PDB entry 5FGG | X-ray diffraction, 2.70 A resolution | chains C and D of the 28 polymer chains in the assembly

# Chain C
Molecule: Proteasome subunit alpha type-4
Source organism: Saccharomyces cerevisiae (strain ATCC 204508 / S288c)
Notes: EC 3.4.25.1
UniProt: P40303 (PSA4_YEAST); residues -1 to 252 here correspond to UniProt positions 1-254 (UniProt number = residue number + 2)
Chain sequence (254 residues; numbered -1 to 252; the number before each row is that of its first residue; numbers below 1 keep their minus sign (Met-1 is residue -1)):
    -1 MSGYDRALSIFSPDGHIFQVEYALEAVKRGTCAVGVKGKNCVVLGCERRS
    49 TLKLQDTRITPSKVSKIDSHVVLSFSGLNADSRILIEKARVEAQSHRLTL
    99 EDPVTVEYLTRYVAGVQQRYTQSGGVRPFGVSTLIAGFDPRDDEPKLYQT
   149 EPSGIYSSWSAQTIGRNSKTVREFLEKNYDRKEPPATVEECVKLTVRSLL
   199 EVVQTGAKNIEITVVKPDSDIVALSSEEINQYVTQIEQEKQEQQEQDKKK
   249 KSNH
Disordered / not traced: -1 to 0, 241-252
Curated features (UniProtKB/Swiss-Prot):
  - modified residue: Thr58 (Phosphothreonine)

# Chain D
Molecule: Proteasome subunit alpha type-5
Source organism: Saccharomyces cerevisiae (strain ATCC 204508 / S288c)
Notes: EC 3.4.25.1
UniProt: P32379 (PSA5_YEAST); residues -7 to 252 here correspond to UniProt positions 1-260 (UniProt number = residue number + 8)
Chain sequence (260 residues; numbered -7 to 252; the number before each row is that of its first residue; numbers below 1 keep their minus sign (Met-7 is residue -7)):
    -7 MFLTRSEYDRGVSTFSPEGRLFQVEYSLEAIKLGSTAIGIATKEGVVLGV
    43 EKRATSPLLESDSIEKIVEIDRHIGCAMSGLTADARSMIEHARTAAVTHN
    93 LYYDEDINVESLTQSVCDLALRFGEGASGEERLMSRPFGVALLIAGHDAD
   143 DGYQLFHAEPSGTFYRYNAKAIGSGSEGAQAELLNEWHSSLTLKEAELLV
   193 LKILKQVMEEKLDENNAQLSCITKQDGFKIYDNEKTAELIKELKEKEAAE
   243 SPEEADVEMS
Disordered / not traced: -7 to 0, 118-124, 243-252

# Chain C / chain D interface
Contacting residue pairs - 61 pairs, chain C then chain D:
  Asp3(C) with Glu117(D)
  Ala5(C) with Val4(D), hydrophobic; Glu117(D); Ser127(D)
  Ser7(C) with Ser127(D); Arg128(D)
  Ile8(C) with Asp1(D); Gln15(D)
  Phe9(C) with Gln15(D); Tyr18(D), hydrophobic; Ser19(D); Ala22(D), hydrophobic; Leu73(D), hydrophobic; Arg128(D); Pro129(D); Gly131(D)
  Ser10(C) with Tyr18(D)
  Pro11(C) with Tyr18(D), hydrophobic; Glu21(D)
  Asp12(C) with Glu21(D)
  Gly13(C) with Tyr18(D); Glu21(D); Ala22(D)
  His14(C) with Leu25(D)
  Ile15(C) with Leu73(D), hydrophobic; Arg128(D)
  Lys35(C) with Glu52(D), salt bridge
  Gln116(C) with Ala75(D); Asp76(D); Arg128(D)
  Thr119(C) with Arg128(D), hydrogen bond (backbone-side chain)
  Gln120(C) with Met126(D); Ser127(D), hydrogen bond (backbone-backbone); Arg128(D); Phe130(D)
  Ser121(C) with Ser127(D)
  Gly122(C) with Ser127(D)
  Ser151(C) with Ala75(D)
  Gly152(C) with Ala75(D)
  Ile153(C) with Thr74(D); Ala75(D)
  Ser155(C) with Leu51(D); Ser55(D)
  Ser156(C) with Leu51(D); Glu52(D), hydrogen bond; Ser55(D), hydrogen bond (backbone-side chain)
  Trp157(C) with Ser48(D); Leu50(D); Leu51(D)
  Ser158(C) with Leu50(D), hydrogen bond (backbone-backbone); Glu52(D), hydrogen bond
  Ala159(C) with Leu50(D)
  Leu173(C) with Leu50(D), hydrophobic
  Glu174(C) with Ser48(D), hydrogen bond; Pro49(D); Leu50(D)
  Tyr177(C) with Leu50(D), hydrophobic
  Arg179(C) with Pro49(D), hydrogen bond (side chain-backbone); Leu50(D), hydrogen bond (side chain-backbone); Leu51(D), hydrogen bond (side chain-backbone); Glu52(D)
Interface residues without a listed pair, chain C (31 interface residues in all): Arg4, Arg170
Interface residues without a listed pair, chain D (26 interface residues in all): Thr47

# Summary
The interface between chain C and chain D involves 31 residues on one side and 26 on the other; the contacts
include 10 hydrogen bonds and 1 salt bridge. Polar contacts include Lys35(C)-Glu52(D), Thr119(C)-Arg128(D) and
Ser156(C)-Glu52(D).
Here chain C is Proteasome subunit alpha type-4 and chain D is Proteasome subunit alpha type-5, both from
Saccharomyces cerevisiae (strain ATCC 204508 / S288c). Entry 5FGG (Yeast 20S proteasome beta5-L(-49S)_D17N
double mutant in complex with Carfilzomib) was determined by X-ray diffraction (same publication as 5CZ4,
5CZ5, 5CZ6, 5CZ7, 5CZ8, 5CZ9 and 16 further entries).
